PDB entry 4KEL | X-ray diffraction, 1.15 A resolution | chains A and B

== Chain A ==
Protein: Kallikrein-4
Organism: Homo sapiens
Notes: EC 3.4.21.-; fragment: Related Peptidase 4
UniProt: Q9Y5K2 (KLK4_HUMAN); the construct lacks a stretch of the UniProt sequence and is renumbered around it, so the offset changes along the chain: 16-38 = UniProt 31-53; 40-67 = UniProt 54-81; 69-74 = UniProt 82-87; 75-125 = UniProt 89-139; 6 more segments
Amino-acid sequence (223 residues; row label = number of the first residue in the row; note: 10 numbers in that range are skipped by the numbering (no residue carries them; nothing is unmodelled there); a row labelled like 186A-186B holds insertion residues (186A, then the next letters in order)):
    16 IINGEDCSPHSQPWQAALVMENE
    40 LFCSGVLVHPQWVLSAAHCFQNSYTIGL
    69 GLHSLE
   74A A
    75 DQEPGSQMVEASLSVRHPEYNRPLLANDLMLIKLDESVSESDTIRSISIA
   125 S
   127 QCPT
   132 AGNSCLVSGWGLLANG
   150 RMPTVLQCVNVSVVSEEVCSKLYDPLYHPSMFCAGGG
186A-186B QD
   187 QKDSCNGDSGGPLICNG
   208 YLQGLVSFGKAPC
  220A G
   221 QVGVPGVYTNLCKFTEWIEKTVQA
Curated features (UniProtKB/Swiss-Prot):
  - active site (Charge relay system): His57, Asp102, Ser195
  - binding site (Zn(2+)): His25, Glu77
  - glycosylation: Asn159 (N-linked (GlcNAc...) asparagine)
Disulfide bonds: Cys22-Cys157, Cys42-Cys58, Cys128-Cys232, Cys136-Cys201, Cys168-Cys182, Cys191-Cys220
From the paper describing this entry:
  - conformationally variable residues: Cys191 to Pro198 (from molecular simulation)
  - conformationally variable residues (order/disorder transition): Glu74, Asp75, Gln76, Glu77

== Chain B ==
Protein: Trypsin inhibitor 1
UniProt: Q4GWU5 (SFTI1_HELAN); residues 1-14 here correspond to UniProt positions 40-53 (UniProt number = residue number + 39)
Amino-acid sequence (14 residues; each row starts with the number of its first residue):
     1 GFCQRSIPPICFPN
Differences from the reference sequence: engineered mutation Phe2 (Arg41 in Q4GWU5), Gln4 (Thr43 in Q4GWU5), Arg5 (Lys44 in Q4GWU5), Asn14 (Asp53 in Q4GWU5)
Disulfide bonds: Cys3-Cys11
Covalently attached groups: covalent link Gly1-Asn14
From the paper describing this entry:
  - contacts within the chain: Gly1-Phe12, Phe2-Asn14 (hydrogen bond), Ser6-Pro8, Gln4-Ile10

== Chain A / chain B interface ==
Contacting residue pairs - 40 pairs, chain A then chain B:
  Leu40(A) - Ile7(B)
  Phe41(A) - Ser6(B)
  Phe41(A) - Ile7(B)  hydrogen bond (backbone-backbone)
  Cys42(A) - Ser6(B)
  His57(A) - Gln4(B)
  His57(A) - Arg5(B)
  His57(A) - Ser6(B)
  Tyr94(A) - Gln4(B)  hydrogen bond
  Leu99(A) - Gln4(B)
  Leu99(A) - Phe12(B)  hydrophobic
  Met151(A) - Ile7(B)  hydrophobic
  Tyr172(A) - Phe2(B)
  Asp173(A) - Phe2(B)
  Leu175(A) - Asn14(B)
  Asp189(A) - Arg5(B)  salt bridge
  Ser190(A) - Arg5(B)  hydrogen bond
  Cys191(A) - Arg5(B)
  Asn192(A) - Arg5(B)
  Asn192(A) - Ser6(B)
  Asn192(A) - Pro9(B)
  Gly193(A) - Arg5(B)  hydrogen bond (backbone-backbone)
  Gly193(A) - Ser6(B)  hydrogen bond (backbone-backbone)
  Gly193(A) - Ile7(B)
  Asp194(A) - Arg5(B)  hydrogen bond (backbone-backbone)
  Ser195(A) - Arg5(B)  hydrogen bond (backbone-backbone)
  Ser195(A) - Ser6(B)  hydrogen bond (side chain-backbone)
  Ser214(A) - Gln4(B)
  Ser214(A) - Arg5(B)  hydrogen bond (backbone-backbone)
  Phe215(A) - Cys3(B)
  Phe215(A) - Gln4(B)
  Phe215(A) - Arg5(B)
  Gly216(A) - Phe2(B)
  Gly216(A) - Cys3(B)  hydrogen bond (backbone-backbone)
  Gly216(A) - Arg5(B)
  Lys217(A) - Gly1(B)
  Lys217(A) - Arg5(B)  hydrogen bond (backbone-side chain)
  Ala218(A) - Gly1(B)  hydrogen bond (backbone-backbone)
  Ala218(A) - Cys3(B)  hydrophobic
  Cys220(A) - Arg5(B)
  Gly226(A) - Arg5(B)
Also at the interface, not in a pair above, chain A (29 interface residues in all): Asn95, Leu98, Asp102, Leu143, Val213
Also at the interface, not in a pair above, chain B (11 interface residues in all): Ile10
From the paper, about this interface:
  - residue pairs: Asp189(A)-Arg5(B) (salt bridge)
  - interface residues, chain B: Gly1(B), Cys3(B), Gln4(B), Arg5(B), Ser6(B), Ile7(B)

== Summary ==
The interface between chain A and chain B involves 29 residues on one side and 11 on the other; the contacts
include 12 hydrogen bonds and 1 salt bridge. Among the polar pairs are Asp189(A)-Arg5(B), Tyr94(A)-Gln4(B) and
Ser190(A)-Arg5(B). The authors report a salt bridge between Asp189(A) and Arg5(B). The paper reports interface
residues Gly1(B), Cys3(B) and Gln4(B) among others; conformational variability at Cys191(A), Glu74(A) and
Asp75(A) among others.
Chain A is Kallikrein-4 (Homo sapiens) and chain B is Trypsin inhibitor 1; the structure, Atomic resolution
crystal structure of Kallikrein-Related Peptidase 4 complexed with a modified SFTI inhibitor FCQR(N), was
determined by X-ray diffraction, deposited together with 6O21.
